4NXK - chains A and B of the 4 polymer chains in the assembly; structure by X-ray diffraction, 2.30 A resolution.

Chain A (and B):
Molecule: Abp, a GH27 beta-L-arabinopyranosidase
Organism: Geobacillus stearothermophilus
Notes: chain B of this document is another copy of the same molecule, construct and numbering; everything in this record applies to it too
Sequence (448 residues; each row starts with the number of its first residue):
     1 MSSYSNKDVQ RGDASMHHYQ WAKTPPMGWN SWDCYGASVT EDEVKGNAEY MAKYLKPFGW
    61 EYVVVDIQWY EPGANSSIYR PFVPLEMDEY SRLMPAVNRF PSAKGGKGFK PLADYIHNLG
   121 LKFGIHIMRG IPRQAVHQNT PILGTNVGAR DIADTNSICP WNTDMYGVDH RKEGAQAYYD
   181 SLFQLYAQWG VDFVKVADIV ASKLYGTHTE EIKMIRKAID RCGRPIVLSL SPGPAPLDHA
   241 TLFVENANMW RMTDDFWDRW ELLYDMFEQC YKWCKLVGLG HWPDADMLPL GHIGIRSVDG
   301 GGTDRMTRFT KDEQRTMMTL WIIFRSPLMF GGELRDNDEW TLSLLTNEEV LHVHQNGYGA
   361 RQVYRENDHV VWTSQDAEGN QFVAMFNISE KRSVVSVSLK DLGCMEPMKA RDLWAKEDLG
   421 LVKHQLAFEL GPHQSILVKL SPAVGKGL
Not modelled in the structure: 1-13, 445-448 (chain B: 1-14, 445-448)

Chain A / chain B interface:
Residue-residue contacts (24; chain A residue first):
  Ser15(A) - Arg361(B)
  Leu237(A) - Leu237(B)
  Leu237(A) - Asp238(B)
  Asp238(A) - Leu237(B)
  Asp238(A) - Lys272(B)  salt bridge
  Thr241(A) - Tyr271(B)  hydrogen bond (side chain-backbone)
  Thr241(A) - Lys272(B)  hydrogen bond (side chain-backbone)
  Thr241(A) - Cys274(B)
  Leu242(A) - Tyr271(B)
  Val244(A) - Lys275(B)
  Glu245(A) - Lys275(B)  salt bridge
  Glu245(A) - Arg361(B)
  Tyr271(A) - Thr241(B)  hydrogen bond (backbone-side chain)
  Tyr271(A) - Leu242(B)
  Tyr271(A) - Glu245(B)
  Lys272(A) - Asp238(B)  salt bridge
  Lys272(A) - Thr241(B)  hydrogen bond (backbone-side chain)
  Cys274(A) - Thr241(B)
  Lys275(A) - Val244(B)
  Lys275(A) - Glu245(B)  salt bridge
  Lys275(A) - Leu276(B)
  Leu276(A) - Lys275(B)
  Leu276(A) - Leu276(B)  hydrophobic
  Arg361(A) - Ser15(B)
Also at the interface, not in a pair above, chain A (16 interface residues in all): His239, Trp273, Gln362
Also at the interface, not in a pair above, chain B (16 interface residues in all): His239, Trp273, Gln362

Summary:
The chain A/chain B interface involves 16 residues from each chain, with 4 hydrogen bonds and 4 salt bridges.
Polar pairs include Asp238(A)-Lys272(B), Glu245(A)-Lys275(B) and Thr241(A)-Tyr271(B).
Both chains are Abp, a GH27 beta-L-arabinopyranosidase (Geobacillus stearothermophilus). Entry 4NXK (Crystal
structure of Abp-D197A, a catalytic mutant of a GH27-b-L-arabinopyranosidase from Geobacillus
stearothermophilus) was determined by X-ray diffraction, deposited together with 4NX0 and 4NZF.
